PDB entry 7S4C | X-ray diffraction, 2.20 A resolution | chains A and B

# Chain A (and B)
Molecule: Galactokinase
Organism: Homo sapiens
Notes: EC 2.7.1.6; chain B of this document is another copy of the same molecule, construct and numbering; everything in this record applies to it too
Reference sequence: P51570 (GALK1_HUMAN); residues 1-392 here = UniProt positions 1-392
Chain sequence (392 residues; each row starts with the number of its first residue):
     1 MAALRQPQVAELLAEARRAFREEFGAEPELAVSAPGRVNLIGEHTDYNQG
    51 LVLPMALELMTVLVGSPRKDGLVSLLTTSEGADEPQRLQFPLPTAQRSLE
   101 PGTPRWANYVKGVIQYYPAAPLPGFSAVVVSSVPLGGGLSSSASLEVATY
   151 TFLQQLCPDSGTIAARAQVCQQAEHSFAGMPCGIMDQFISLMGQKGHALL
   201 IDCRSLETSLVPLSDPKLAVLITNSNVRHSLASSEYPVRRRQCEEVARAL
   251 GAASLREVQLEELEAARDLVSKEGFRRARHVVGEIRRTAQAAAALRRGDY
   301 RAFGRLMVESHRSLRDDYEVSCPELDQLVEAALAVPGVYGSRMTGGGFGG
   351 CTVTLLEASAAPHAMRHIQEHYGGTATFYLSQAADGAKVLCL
Unresolved in the structure: 1
Construct notes: engineered mutation Ala252 (Lys in P51570), Ala253 (Glu in P51570)
Swiss-Prot annotation at these positions:
  - active site: Asp186 (Proton acceptor)
  - binding site (alpha-D-galactose): Arg37, Glu43, His44, Asp46, Asp186, Tyr236
  - binding site (ATP): Gly136, Gly138, Ser140, Ser141
  - site: Arg37 (Transition state stabilizer)
  - modified residue: Ser230 (Phosphoserine)
  - natural variant: Pro28 (P28T: In GALAC2), Val32 (V32M: In GALAC2), Gly36 (G36R: In GALAC2), His44 (H44Y: In GALAC2), Arg68 (R68C: In GALAC2), Ala198 (A198V: In GALAC2), Arg239 (R239Q: In GALAC2), Thr288 (T288M: In GALAC2), Gly346 (G346S: In GALAC2), Gly349 (G349S: In GALAC2), Ala384 (A384P: In GALAC2)
Bound ions: Na+: Gln369, Tyr372, Gly374
Ligand contacts:
  - alpha-D-galactopyranose (GLA): Arg37, Gly42, Glu43, His44, Asp46, Tyr47, Met180, Cys182, Gly183, Ile184, Met185, Asp186, Tyr236, Gly345, Gly346
  - V3V (2-({(4R)-4-(2-chlorophenyl)-2-[(6-fluoro-1,3-benzoxazol-2-yl)amino]-6-methyl-1,4-dihydropyrimidine-5-carbonyl}amino)pyridine-4-carboxylic acid), molecule 1: Met55, Glu58, Lys195, Gly196, Leu213, Ser214, Asp215, Pro216, Leu218, Ala219, Val220, Ala294, Leu295, Asp299, Tyr300, Phe303, Leu355, Ser381, Gln382, Ala383, Ala384
  - V3V, molecule 2: Thr61, Thr77, Ser79, Gly81, Ala82, Asp83, Arg105, Trp106, Tyr109, Val129, Val130, Ser131, Leu135, Gly136, Ser141, Ser142, Leu145, Ala178, Ser233
From the paper describing this entry:
  - binding site for V3V: Asp83, Arg105, Tyr109
  - conformationally variable residues: Arg105
  - mutagenesis - K252A/E253A: unchanged catalytic activity on ATP or galactose

# How chain A and chain B interact
Cross-chain cystine bridges: Cys391(A)-Cys391(B)
Residue-residue contacts (27):
  Ser160(A) - Lys195(B)  hydrogen bond (backbone-side chain)
  Gly161(A) - Lys195(B)
  Thr162(A) - Lys195(B)
  Ile163(A) - Gln194(B)
  Met192(A) - Gln194(B)
  Met192(A) - Leu210(B)  hydrophobic
  Gln194(A) - Ile163(B)
  Lys195(A) - Asp159(B)  salt bridge
  Lys195(A) - Ser160(B)
  Lys195(A) - Gly161(B)  hydrogen bond (side chain-backbone)
  Lys195(A) - Thr162(B)
  Lys195(A) - Arg166(B)
  Glu207(A) - Arg296(B)
  Thr208(A) - Ser209(B)
  Thr208(A) - Leu210(B)  hydrogen bond (backbone-backbone)
  Ser209(A) - Glu207(B)
  Ser209(A) - Thr208(B)
  Ser209(A) - Ser209(B)
  Leu210(A) - Met192(B)  hydrophobic
  Leu210(A) - Glu207(B)
  Leu210(A) - Thr208(B)  hydrogen bond (backbone-backbone)
  Val211(A) - Glu207(B)
  Pro212(A) - Ser205(B)
  Arg296(A) - Glu207(B)  salt bridge
  Val389(A) - Cys391(B)  hydrophobic
  Cys391(A) - Val389(B)  hydrophobic
  Cys391(A) - Cys391(B)  disulfide
Other interface residues (no listed pair), chain A (20 interface residues in all): Gly196, His197, Leu390, Leu392
Other interface residues (no listed pair), chain B (22 interface residues in all): Gly196, His197, Leu206, Leu390, Leu392

# Summary
The interface between chain A and chain B involves 20 residues on one side and 22 on the other, with 1
disulfide bond, 4 hydrogen bonds and 2 salt bridges. Polar pairs include Lys195(A)-Asp159(B),
Arg296(A)-Glu207(B) and Ser160(A)-Lys195(B). The paper reports a binding site for V3V at Asp83(A), Arg105(A)
and Tyr109(A); K252A/E253A of chain A leave catalytic activity on ATP or galactose unchanged.
Both chains are Galactokinase (Homo sapiens). Entry 7S4C (Crystal Structure of Inhibitor-bound Galactokinase)
was determined by X-ray diffraction, deposited together with 7RCL, 7RCM and 7S49.
